PDB entry 5GQV | X-ray diffraction, 3.00 A resolution | chain A

[Chain A]
Name: 1,4-alpha-glucan branching enzyme GlgB
Source organism: Cyanothece sp. (strain ATCC 51142)
Notes: EC 2.4.1.18
UniProtKB: B1WPM8 (B1WPM8_CYAA5); residues 1-773 here = UniProt positions 1-773
Chain sequence (793 residues; numbered -19 to 773; the number before each row is that of its first residue; numbers below 1 keep their minus sign (Met-19 is residue -19)):
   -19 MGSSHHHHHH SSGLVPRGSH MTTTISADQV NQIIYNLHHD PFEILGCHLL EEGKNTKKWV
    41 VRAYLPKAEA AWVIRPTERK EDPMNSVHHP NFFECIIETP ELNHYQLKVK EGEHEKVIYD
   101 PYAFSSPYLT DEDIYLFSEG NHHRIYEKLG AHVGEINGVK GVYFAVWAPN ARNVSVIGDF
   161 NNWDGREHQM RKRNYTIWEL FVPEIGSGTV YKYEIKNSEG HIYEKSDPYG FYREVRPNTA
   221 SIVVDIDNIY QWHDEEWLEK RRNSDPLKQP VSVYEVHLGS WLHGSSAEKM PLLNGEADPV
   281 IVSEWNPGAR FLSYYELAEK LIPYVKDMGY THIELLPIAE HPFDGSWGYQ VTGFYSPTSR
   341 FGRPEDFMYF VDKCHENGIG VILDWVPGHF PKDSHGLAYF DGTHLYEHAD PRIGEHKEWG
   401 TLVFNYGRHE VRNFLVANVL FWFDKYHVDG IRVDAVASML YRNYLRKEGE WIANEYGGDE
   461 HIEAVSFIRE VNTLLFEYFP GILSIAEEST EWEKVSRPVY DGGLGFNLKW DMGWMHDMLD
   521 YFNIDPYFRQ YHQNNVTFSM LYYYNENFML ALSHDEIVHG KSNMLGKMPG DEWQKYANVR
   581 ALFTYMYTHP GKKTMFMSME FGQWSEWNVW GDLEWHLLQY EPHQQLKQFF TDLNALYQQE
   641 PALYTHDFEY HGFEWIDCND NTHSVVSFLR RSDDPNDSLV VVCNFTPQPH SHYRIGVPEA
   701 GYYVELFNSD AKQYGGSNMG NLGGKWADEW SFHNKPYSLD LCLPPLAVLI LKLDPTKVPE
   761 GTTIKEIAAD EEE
Not modelled in the structure: -19 to 4, 760-773
Differences from the reference sequence: initiating methionine (-19); expression tag (-18 to 0)
Ion coordination: Mg2+ near Asp612 (its only coordinating residue here)
From the paper describing this entry:
  - binding site for alpha-D-glucopyranose: Trp610
  - catalytic residues: Asp434, Glu487, Asp555 (by similarity / conservation)
  - specificity-determining residues: Leu541, Trp610
  - mutagenesis - W610N: decreased catalytic activity on amylose
  - mutagenesis - Y500A, Y500A/D501A, D501A, L541A, L541A/W655A, W655A: decreased catalytic activity

[Overview]
The paper reports catalytic residues Asp434, Glu487 and Asp555; Y500A, Y500A/D501A and D501A, among others,
reduce catalytic activity; 7 substitutions were tested in all.
Chain A is 1,4-alpha-glucan branching enzyme GlgB (Cyanothece sp. (strain ATCC 51142)); the structure, Crystal
structure of branching enzyme from Cyanothece sp. ATCC 51142 in complex with maltohexaose, was determined by
X-ray diffraction, deposited together with 5GQU, 5GQW and 5GQX.
